4KPE - chains A and D of the 8 polymer chains in the assembly; structure by X-ray diffraction, 3.43 A resolution.

# Chain A
Molecule: DNA topoisomerase 4 subunit A
Source organism: Streptococcus pneumoniae
Notes: EC 5.99.1.3; fragment: ParC55
UniProt: P72525 (PARC_STRPN); residue numbers follow UniProt; this construct covers 1-488
Sequence (496 residues; row label = number of the first residue in the row):
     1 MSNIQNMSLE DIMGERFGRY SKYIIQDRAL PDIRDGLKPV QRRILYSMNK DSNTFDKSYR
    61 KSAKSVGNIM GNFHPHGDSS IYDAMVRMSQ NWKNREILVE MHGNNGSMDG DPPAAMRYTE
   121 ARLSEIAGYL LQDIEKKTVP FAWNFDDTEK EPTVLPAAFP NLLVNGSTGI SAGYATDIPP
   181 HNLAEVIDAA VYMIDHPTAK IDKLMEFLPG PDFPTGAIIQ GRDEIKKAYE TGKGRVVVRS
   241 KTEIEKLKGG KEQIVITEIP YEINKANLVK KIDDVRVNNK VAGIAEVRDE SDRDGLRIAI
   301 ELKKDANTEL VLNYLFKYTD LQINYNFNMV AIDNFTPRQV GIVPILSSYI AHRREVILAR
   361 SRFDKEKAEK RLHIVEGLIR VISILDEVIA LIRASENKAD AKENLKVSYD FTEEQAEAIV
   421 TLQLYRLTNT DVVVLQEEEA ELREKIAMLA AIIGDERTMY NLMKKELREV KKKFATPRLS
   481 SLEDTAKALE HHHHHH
Unresolved in the structure: 1-2, 485-496
Construct notes: engineered mutation Thr257 (Ile in P72525); expression tag (489-496)
Bound ions: Mg2+: Phe316, Thr319, Gln322
UniProt features mapped onto this chain:
  - active site: Tyr118 (O-(5'-phospho-DNA)-tyrosine intermediate)
  - site: Lys38 (Interaction with DNA), His74 (Interaction with DNA), His76 (Interaction with DNA), Arg87 (Interaction with DNA), Lys93 (Interaction with DNA), Arg117 (Transition state stabilizer)
From the paper describing this entry:
  - catalytic residues: Tyr118
  - binding site for E-site DNA2: Tyr118
  - Mg2+ coordination through a water molecule: Asp83
  - binding site for the ligand AF5: Ser79, Arg117

# Chain D
Molecule: DNA topoisomerase 4 subunit B
Source organism: Streptococcus pneumoniae serotype 4
Notes: EC 5.99.1.3; fragment: ParE30
UniProt: Q59961 (PARE_STRPN); residues 404-647 here = UniProt positions 404-647
Sequence (268 residues; row label = number of the first residue in the row):
   380 MGHHHHHHHH HHSSGHIDDD DKHMKNKKDK GLLSGKLTPA QSKNPAKNEL YLVEGDSAGG
   440 SAKQGRDRKF QAILPLRGKV INTAKAKMAD ILKNEEINTM IYTIGAGVGA DFSIEDANYD
   500 KIIIMTDADT DGAHIQTLLL TFFYRYMRPL VEAGHVYIAL PPLYKMSKGK GKKEEVAYAW
   560 TDGELEELRK QFGKGATLQR YKGLGEMNAD QLWETTMNPE TRTLIRVTIE DLARAERRVN
   620 VLMGDKVEPR RKWIEDNVKF TLEEATVF
Unresolved in the structure: 380-414, 546-555, 571-576, 641-647
Construct notes: expression tag (380-403); engineered mutation Ile460 (Val in Q59961), Ala644 (Thr in Q59961)
Bound ions: Mg2+: Asp506, Asp508
Residues lining bound ligands: AF5 ((7aR,8R)-8-amino-4-cyclopropyl-12-fluoro-1-oxo-4,7,7a,8,9,10-hexahydro-1H-pyrrolo[1',2':1,7]azepino[2,3-h]quinoline-2-carboxylic acid): Arg456, Gly457, Glu474, Glu475
UniProt features mapped onto this chain:
  - binding site (Mg(2+)): Glu433, Asp506, Asp508
  - site (Interaction with DNA): Lys458, Asn461, His513, Arg629
From the paper describing this entry:
  - binding site for AF5: Arg456, Glu474, Glu475
  - catalytic residues: Glu433, Asp506, Asp508

# How chain A and chain D interact
Residue-residue contacts (23):
  Met101(A) - Asn587(D)
  His102(A) - Asn587(D)
  Gly103(A) - Gly584(D)
  Gly103(A) - Met586(D)
  Gly103(A) - Asn587(D)  hydrogen bond (backbone-side chain)
  Asn104(A) - Ser436(D)
  Asn104(A) - Gly439(D)
  Asn104(A) - Ser440(D)
  Asn104(A) - Gln443(D)  hydrogen bond
  Asn104(A) - Gly584(D)
  Gly106(A) - Gln443(D)  hydrogen bond (backbone-side chain)
  Asp111(A) - Gln443(D)
  Ala114(A) - Ser436(D)
  Tyr118(A) - Ser436(D)
  Tyr118(A) - Gly584(D)
  Arg288(A) - Gln420(D)
  Asp289(A) - Gln420(D)
  Asp289(A) - Arg447(D)  salt bridge
  Ser291(A) - Arg447(D)  hydrogen bond (backbone-side chain)
  Arg293(A) - Gly444(D)  hydrogen bond (side chain-backbone)
  Arg293(A) - Arg445(D)  hydrogen bond (side chain-backbone)
  Arg293(A) - Asp589(D)
  Arg293(A) - Trp592(D)
Interface residues without a listed pair, chain A (14 interface residues in all): Ser107, Glu290
Interface residues without a listed pair, chain D (15 interface residues in all): Glu585, Ala588

# Summary
14 residues of chain A face 15 of chain D across their interface; the contacts include 6 hydrogen bonds and 1
salt bridge. Polar pairs include Asp289(A)-Arg447(D), Gly103(A)-Asn587(D) and Asn104(A)-Gln443(D). Bound to
chain D: compound AF5. From the paper: catalytic residues Tyr118(A) and Glu433(D) among others; a binding site
for AF5 at Arg456(D), Glu474(D) and Glu475(D).
Chain A is DNA topoisomerase 4 subunit A (Streptococcus pneumoniae) and chain D is DNA topoisomerase 4 subunit
B (Streptococcus pneumoniae serotype 4); the structure, Novel fluoroquinolones in complex with topoisomerase
IV from S. pneumoniae and E-site G-gate, was determined by X-ray diffraction together with 4KPF and 3RAD from
the same study.
